Entry 7OCE (electron microscopy, 3.10 A resolution); this record covers chains A and D of the 8 polymer chains in the assembly.

[Chain A]
Protein: Glutamate receptor 1
From: Rattus norvegicus
UniProt: P19490 (GRIA1_RAT), isoform P19490-2; the construct has insertions or renumbered stretches relative to UniProt, so the offset changes along the chain: -25 to -7 = UniProt 1-19; 2-889 = UniProt 20-907
Amino-acid sequence (915 residues; each row starts with the number of its first residue; numbers below 1 keep their minus sign (Met-25 is residue -25)):
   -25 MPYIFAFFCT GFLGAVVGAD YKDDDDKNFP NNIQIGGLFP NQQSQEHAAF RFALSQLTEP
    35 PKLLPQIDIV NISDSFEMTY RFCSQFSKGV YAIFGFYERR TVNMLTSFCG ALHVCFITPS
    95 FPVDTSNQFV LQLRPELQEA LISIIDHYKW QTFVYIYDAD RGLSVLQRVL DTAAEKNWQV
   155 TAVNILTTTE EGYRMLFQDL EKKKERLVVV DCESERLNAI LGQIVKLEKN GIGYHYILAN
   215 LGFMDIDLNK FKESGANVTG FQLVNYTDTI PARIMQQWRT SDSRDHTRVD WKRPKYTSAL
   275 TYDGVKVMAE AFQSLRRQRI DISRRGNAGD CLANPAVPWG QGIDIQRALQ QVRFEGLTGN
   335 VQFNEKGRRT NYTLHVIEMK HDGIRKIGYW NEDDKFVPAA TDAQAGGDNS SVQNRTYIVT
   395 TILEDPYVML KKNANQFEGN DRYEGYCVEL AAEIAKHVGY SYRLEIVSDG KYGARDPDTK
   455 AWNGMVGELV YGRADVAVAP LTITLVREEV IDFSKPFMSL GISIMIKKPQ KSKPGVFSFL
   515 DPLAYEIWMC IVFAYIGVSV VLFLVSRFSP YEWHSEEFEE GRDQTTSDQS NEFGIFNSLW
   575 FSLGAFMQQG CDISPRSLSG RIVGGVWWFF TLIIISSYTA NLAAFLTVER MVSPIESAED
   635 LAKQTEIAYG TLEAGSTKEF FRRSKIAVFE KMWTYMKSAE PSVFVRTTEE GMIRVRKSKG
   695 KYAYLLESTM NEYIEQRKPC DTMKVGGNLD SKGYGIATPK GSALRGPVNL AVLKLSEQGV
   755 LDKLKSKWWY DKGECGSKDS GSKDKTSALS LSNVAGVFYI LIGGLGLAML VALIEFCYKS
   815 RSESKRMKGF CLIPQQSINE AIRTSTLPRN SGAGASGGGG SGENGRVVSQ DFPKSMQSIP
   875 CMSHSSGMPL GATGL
Disordered / not traced: -25 to 386, 546-563, 773-778, 821-889
Disulfide bonds: Cys714-Cys769
Differences from the reference sequence: insertion (-6 to 1)
Residues lining bound ligands:
  - E2Q (6-nitro-2,3-bis(oxidanylidene)-1,4-dihydrobenzo[f]quinoxaline-7-sulfonamide): Glu398, Tyr446, Pro474, Thr476, Arg481, Ser650, Thr682, Glu701, Met704, Tyr728
  - 1,2-diacyl-sn-glycero-3-phosphocholine (PC1), molecule 1: Val510, Phe511, Tyr793, Ile794, Gly797, Gly798, Leu801
  - 1,2-diacyl-sn-glycero-3-phosphocholine (PC1), molecule 2: Phe511, Leu514, Phe570, Leu573, Trp574, Leu577, Ile794
  - 1,2-diacyl-sn-glycero-3-phosphocholine (PC1), molecule 3: Leu514, Asp515, Tyr519, Trp522, Ile525, Val526, Tyr529, Leu577, Phe580, Met581
  - 1,2-diacyl-sn-glycero-3-phosphocholine (PC1), molecule 4: Tyr519, Val526, Tyr529
  - 1,2-diacyl-sn-glycero-3-phosphocholine (PC1), molecule 5: Val526, Ile530, Ile569
  - 1,2-diacyl-sn-glycero-3-phosphocholine (PC1), molecule 6: Tyr529, Ile569, Phe570, Leu573
  - 1,2-diacyl-sn-glycero-3-phosphocholine (PC1), molecule 7: Arg595, Ile596, Gly599, Val600, Phe603
  - 1,2-diacyl-sn-glycero-3-phosphocholine (PC1), molecule 8: Tyr793, Ile796, Gly797, Gly800, Met803, Leu804, Ala806, Leu807
  - 1,2-diacyl-sn-glycero-3-phosphocholine (PC1), molecule 9: Leu801, Val805, Ile808, Glu809, Tyr812

[Chain D]
Protein: Glutamate receptor 2
From: Rattus norvegicus
UniProt: P19491 (GRIA2_RAT), isoform P19491-2; residues -20 to 839 here correspond to UniProt positions 1-860 (UniProt number = residue number + 21)
Amino-acid sequence (860 residues; row label = number of the first residue in the row; numbers below 1 keep their minus sign (Met-20 is residue -20)):
   -20 MQKIMHISVL LSPVLWGLIF GVSSNSIQIG GLFPRGADQE YSAFRVGMVQ FSTSEFRLTP
    40 HIDNLEVANS FAVTNAFCSQ FSRGVYAIFG FYDKKSVNTI TSFCGTLHVS FITPSFPTDG
   100 THPFVIQMRP DLKGALLSLI EYYQWDKFAY LYDSDRGLST LQAVLDSAAE KKWQVTAINV
   160 GNINNDKKDE TYRSLFQDLE LKKERRVILD CERDKVNDIV DQVITIGKHV KGYHYIIANL
   220 GFTDGDLLKI QFGGANVSGF QIVDYDDSLV SKFIERWSTL EEKEYPGAHT ATIKYTSALT
   280 YDAVQVMTEA FRNLRKQRIE ISRRGNAGDC LANPAVPWGQ GVEIERALKQ VQVEGLSGNI
   340 KFDQNGKRIN YTINIMELKT NGPRKIGYWS EVDKMVVTLT ELPSGNDTSG LENKTVVVTT
   400 ILESPYVMMK KNHEMLEGNE RYEGYCVDLA AEIAKHCGFK YKLTIVGDGK YGARDADTKI
   460 WNGMVGELVY GKADIAIAPL TITLVREEVI DFSKPFMSLG ISIMIKKPQK SKPGVFSFLD
   520 PLAYEIWMCI VFAYIGVSVV LFLVSRFSPY EWHTEEFEDG RETQSSESTN EFGIFNSLWF
   580 SLGAFMRQGC DISPRSLSGR IVGGVWWFFT LIIISSYTAN LAAFLTVERM VSPIESAEDL
   640 SKQTEIAYGT LDSGSTKEFF RRSKIAVFDK MWTYMRSAEP SVFVRTTAEG VARVRKSKGK
   700 YAYLLESTMN EYIEQRKPCD TMKVGGNLDS KGYGIATPKG SSLGTPVNLA VLKLSEQGVL
   760 DKLKNKWWYD KGECGAKDSG SKEKTSALSL SNVAGVFYIL VGGLGLAMLV ALIEFCYKSR
   820 AEAKRMKVAK NPQNINPSSS
Disordered / not traced: -20 to 395, 551-565, 776-780, 824-839
Disulfide bonds: Cys718-Cys773
Differences from the reference sequence: conflict Arg586 (Gln607 in P19491)
Residues lining bound ligands:
  - E2Q (6-nitro-2,3-bis(oxidanylidene)-1,4-dihydrobenzo[f]quinoxaline-7-sulfonamide): Tyr450, Pro478, Thr480, Arg485, Ser654, Thr686, Glu705, Met708, Tyr732
  - 1,2-diacyl-sn-glycero-3-phosphocholine (PC1), molecule 1: Val514, Phe515, Tyr797, Ile798, Gly801, Gly802, Leu805
  - 1,2-diacyl-sn-glycero-3-phosphocholine (PC1), molecule 2: Phe515, Leu518, Tyr523, Phe574, Leu577, Trp578, Leu581, Ile798
  - 1,2-diacyl-sn-glycero-3-phosphocholine (PC1), molecule 3: Leu518, Tyr523, Trp526, Met527, Ile529, Val530, Tyr533, Leu581, Phe584, Met585
  - 1,2-diacyl-sn-glycero-3-phosphocholine (PC1), molecule 4: Val530, Tyr533, Ile534, Leu577
  - 1,2-diacyl-sn-glycero-3-phosphocholine (PC1), molecule 5: Val538, Phe541, Arg545, Gly572, Ile573
  - 1,2-diacyl-sn-glycero-3-phosphocholine (PC1), molecule 6: Ile573, Phe574, Leu577, Glu813
  - 1,2-diacyl-sn-glycero-3-phosphocholine (PC1), molecule 7: Arg599, Ile600, Gly603, Val604, Phe607
  - 1,2-diacyl-sn-glycero-3-phosphocholine (PC1), molecule 8: Tyr797, Val800, Gly801, Gly804, Met807
  - 1,2-diacyl-sn-glycero-3-phosphocholine (PC1), molecule 9: Val809, Ile812, Glu813, Tyr816
  - 1,2-diacyl-sn-glycero-3-phosphocholine (PC1), molecule 10: Leu811, Phe814, Cys815, Ser818
From the paper describing this entry:
  - binding site for 1,2-diacyl-sn-glycero-3-phosphocholine: Phe546

[Chain A / chain D interface]
Contacting residue pairs - 65 pairs, chain A then chain D:
  Asp515(A) - Ala786(D)
  Pro516(A) - Ala786(D)
  Pro516(A) - Leu787(D)  hydrogen bond (backbone-backbone)
  Leu517(A) - Leu787(D)  hydrophobic
  Ala518(A) - Leu787(D)  hydrogen bond (backbone-backbone)
  Ile521(A) - Leu787(D)
  Ile521(A) - Ser788(D)
  Ile521(A) - Leu789(D)
  Ile521(A) - Val792(D)  hydrophobic
  Cys524(A) - Phe796(D)  hydrophobic
  Ala528(A) - Leu799(D)  hydrophobic
  Val532(A) - Leu799(D)  hydrophobic
  Val535(A) - Met807(D)  hydrophobic
  Val539(A) - Ala810(D)  hydrophobic
  Phe542(A) - Ala810(D)
  Phe542(A) - Phe814(D)  hydrophobic
  Pro544(A) - Phe814(D)
  Pro544(A) - Lys817(D)  hydrogen bond (backbone-side chain)
  Tyr545(A) - Lys817(D)
  Ala579(A) - Gln587(D)  hydrogen bond (backbone-side chain)
  Gln582(A) - Gln587(D)
  Gly584(A) - Gln587(D)
  Ser588(A) - Trp578(D)  hydrogen bond
  Pro589(A) - Trp578(D)
  Arg590(A) - Phe574(D)
  Leu592(A) - Phe574(D)  hydrophobic
  Leu592(A) - Val809(D)  hydrophobic
  Ser593(A) - Ala806(D)
  Arg595(A) - Phe574(D)
  Arg595(A) - Asn575(D)  hydrogen bond
  Arg595(A) - Trp578(D)
  Ile596(A) - Gly802(D)
  Val597(A) - Leu803(D)  hydrophobic
  Val597(A) - Ala806(D)  hydrophobic
  Val600(A) - Leu799(D)  hydrophobic
  Trp601(A) - Leu799(D)  hydrophobic
  Trp602(A) - Trp578(D)  hydrophobic
  Trp602(A) - Gly582(D)
  Trp602(A) - Met585(D)  hydrophobic
  Trp602(A) - Gln587(D)
  Phe603(A) - Phe517(D)  hydrophobic
  Phe603(A) - Met585(D)
  Phe604(A) - Phe796(D)  hydrophobic
  Leu606(A) - Met585(D)  hydrophobic
  Leu606(A) - Ile613(D)  hydrophobic
  Ile607(A) - Tyr616(D)
  Ile607(A) - Val795(D)  hydrophobic
  Ser610(A) - Tyr616(D)
  Ser610(A) - Thr617(D)  hydrogen bond
  Ser611(A) - Leu620(D)
  Ser611(A) - Leu787(D)
  Ala614(A) - Thr617(D)
  Ala614(A) - Leu620(D)  hydrophobic
  Ala614(A) - Ala621(D)
  Asn615(A) - Leu624(D)
  Asn615(A) - Ser785(D)  hydrogen bond (side chain-backbone)
  Asn615(A) - Ala786(D)
  Asn615(A) - Leu787(D)
  Ala618(A) - Leu624(D)
  Ala618(A) - Thr625(D)
  Ala618(A) - Thr784(D)
  Phe619(A) - Thr784(D)
  Phe619(A) - Ser785(D)
  Phe619(A) - Ala786(D)
  Val622(A) - Thr784(D)
Also at the interface, not in a pair above, chain A (51 interface residues in all): Ile525, Gly531, Leu538, Ser543, Gly578, Gln583, Ser591, Gly598, Gly599, Ile608, Thr613, Ala617, Thr621
Also at the interface, not in a pair above, chain D (38 interface residues in all): Leu581, Arg586, Asp590, Lys783, Ile798, Glu813

[In short]
51 residues of chain A and 38 residues of chain D are in contact; the contacts include 8 hydrogen bonds. Among
the polar pairs are Pro544(A)-Lys817(D), Ala579(A)-Gln587(D) and Ser588(A)-Trp578(D). One
1,2-diacyl-sn-glycero-3-phosphocholine molecule is bound between chain A and chain D. The paper reports a
binding site for 1,2-diacyl-sn-glycero-3-phosphocholine at Phe546(D).
Chain A is Glutamate receptor 1 and chain D is Glutamate receptor 2, both from Rattus norvegicus; the
structure, Resting state GluA1/A2 AMPA receptor in complex with TARP gamma 8 and CNIH2 (LBD-TMD), was
determined by electron microscopy, deposited together with 7OCA, 7OCC, 7OCD and 7OCF.
